7T7U - chains A and B of the 4 polymer chains in the assembly; structure by X-ray diffraction, 1.80 A resolution.

== Chain A ==
Protein: Phycoerythrin alpha subunit L1
Source organism: Chroomonas sp. M1627
Reference sequence: A0A067XP78 (A0A067XP78_9CRYP); residues 1-81 here correspond to UniProt positions 49-129 (UniProt number = residue number + 48)
Chain sequence (81 residues; numbered 1 to 81; the number before each row is that of its first residue):
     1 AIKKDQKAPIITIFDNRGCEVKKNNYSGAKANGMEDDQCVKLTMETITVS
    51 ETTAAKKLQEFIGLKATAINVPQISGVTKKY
Modified positions: Lys-4 (5-hydroxylysine; LYZ)
Glycans and other covalent adducts: mesobiliverdin IX(alpha) (M1V) linked to Cys-19
Residues lining bound ligands:
  - DiCys-(15,16)-Dihydrobiliverdin (AX9): Leu-64, Lys-65, Ala-66, Thr-67, Ala-68, Val-71, Pro-72, Gln-73, Ile-74, Ser-75
  - phycocyanobilin (CYC), molecule 1: Ile-2, Lys-3, Lys-4, Asp-5, Gln-6, Lys-7
  - phycocyanobilin (CYC), molecule 2: Ile-13, Phe-14, Asp-15, Arg-17, Met-34, Gln-38, Cys-39, Val-40
  - mesobiliverdin IX(alpha) (M1V), molecule 1: Phe-14, Asn-16, Glu-20, Val-21, Lys-23, Asn-24, Asn-25, Tyr-26, Glu-35, Asp-36, Asp-37, Gln-38, Cys-39, Lys-41
  - mesobiliverdin IX(alpha) (M1V), molecule 2: Ile-62, Leu-64, Val-77, Thr-78, Lys-79
What the authors report for this chain:
  - binding site for phycocyanobilin: Asp-5, Gln-6
  - binding site for mesobiliverdin IX(alpha): Cys-19, Lys-23

== Chain B ==
Protein: Phycoerythrin beta subunit
Source organism: Chroomonas sp. M1627
Reference sequence: A0A067XP72 (A0A067XP72_9CRYP); residue numbers follow UniProt; this construct covers 5-177
Chain sequence (173 residues; each row starts with the number of its first residue):
     5 FSRVVTNADSKAAYVGGADLQALKKFVSEGNKRLDAVNAIVSNASCIVSD
    55 AVSGMICENPALISPSGNCYTNRRMAACLRDAEIILRYVSYSLLSGDSSV
   105 LEDRCLSGLKETYSSLGVPTAGNLRAVGIMKATCVAFINNTSQQKKLSTP
   155 AGDCSALASEVAGYFDKVSAALA
Not modelled in the structure: 5-15
Modified positions: Asn-72 (N-methyl asparagine; MEN)
Glycans and other covalent adducts: DiCys-(15,16)-Dihydrobiliverdin (AX9) linked to Cys-50, Cys-61; phycocyanobilin (CYC) linked to Cys-82, Cys-158
Residues lining bound ligands:
  - DiCys-(15,16)-Dihydrobiliverdin (AX9), molecule 1: Ile-51, Asp-54, Ser-57, Gly-58, Arg-129, Gly-132, Ile-133, Ala-136, Thr-137, Ala-140, Phe-141, Ser-146, Gln-147, Gln-148
  - DiCys-(15,16)-Dihydrobiliverdin (AX9), molecule 2: Gln-147, Gln-148, Lys-150
  - phycocyanobilin (CYC), molecule 1: Leu-24, Lys-28, Asn-35, Lys-36, Leu-38, Asp-39, Ala-40, Ile-142, Asn-143, Asn-144, Thr-153, Pro-154, Ala-155, Gly-156, Asp-157
  - phycocyanobilin (CYC), molecule 2: Val-56, Met-59, Leu-66, Asn-72, Cys-73, Arg-77, Arg-78, Ala-81, Arg-84, Asp-85, Ile-88, Tyr-92, Arg-108, Cys-109, Leu-113, Thr-116, Tyr-117, Leu-120, Val-122, Pro-123, Gly-126, Asn-127, Ala-130
  - mesobiliverdin IX(alpha) (M1V), molecule 1: Tyr-18, Gly-20, Gly-21
  - mesobiliverdin IX(alpha) (M1V), molecule 2: Pro-64, Ala-65, Ile-67, Ser-68, Pro-69, Tyr-74
What the authors report for this chain:
  - binding site for DiCys-(15,16)-Dihydrobiliverdin: Cys-50
  - post-translational modification sites: Asn-72
  - binding site for phycocyanobilin: Cys-82

== How chain A and chain B interact ==
Pairs across the interface - 101 pairs, chain A then chain B:
  Ala-1(A) / Asp-107(B)  hydrogen bond (backbone-backbone)
  Ala-1(A) / Ser-111(B)
  Ile-2(A) / Asp-107(B)
  Ile-2(A) / Arg-108(B)
  Ile-2(A) / Cys-109(B)
  Ile-2(A) / Ser-111(B)  hydrogen bond (backbone-backbone)
  Ile-2(A) / Thr-116(B)
  Lys-3(A) / Arg-108(B)
  Lys-4(A) / Thr-116(B)
  Gln-6(A) / Arg-84(B)
  Gln-6(A) / Ile-88(B)
  Lys-7(A) / Tyr-92(B)  hydrogen bond (backbone-side chain)
  Ala-8(A) / Tyr-92(B)  hydrophobic
  Pro-9(A) / Arg-91(B)
  Pro-9(A) / Tyr-92(B)
  Pro-9(A) / Tyr-95(B)  hydrophobic
  Ile-11(A) / Val-45(B)
  Ile-11(A) / Ser-94(B)
  Ile-11(A) / Tyr-95(B)  hydrophobic
  Ile-11(A) / Leu-98(B)  hydrophobic
  Ile-13(A) / Val-41(B)  hydrophobic
  Ile-13(A) / Asn-42(B)
  Asn-25(A) / Tyr-18(B)
  Tyr-26(A) / Tyr-18(B)
  Tyr-26(A) / Gly-20(B)  hydrogen bond (side chain-backbone)
  Tyr-26(A) / Gly-21(B)
  Tyr-26(A) / Ala-22(B)  hydrogen bond (side chain-backbone)
  Tyr-26(A) / Asp-23(B)  hydrogen bond (side chain-backbone)
  Ala-29(A) / Gly-21(B)
  Ala-29(A) / Ala-22(B)  hydrogen bond (backbone-backbone)
  Lys-30(A) / Ala-22(B)
  Ala-31(A) / Gly-21(B)
  Ala-31(A) / Ala-22(B)
  Ala-31(A) / Gln-25(B)
  Met-34(A) / Lys-28(B)
  Met-34(A) / Asn-35(B)
  Glu-35(A) / Gly-20(B)
  Glu-35(A) / Gly-21(B)  hydrogen bond (backbone-backbone)
  Glu-35(A) / Leu-24(B)
  Glu-35(A) / Gln-25(B)  hydrogen bond
  Glu-35(A) / Lys-28(B)  salt bridge
  Asp-36(A) / Gly-21(B)
  Gln-38(A) / Gly-20(B)
  Gln-38(A) / Gly-21(B)
  Gln-38(A) / Leu-24(B)
  Gln-38(A) / Lys-28(B)  hydrogen bond
  Cys-39(A) / Tyr-18(B)  hydrophobic
  Cys-39(A) / Val-19(B)
  Val-40(A) / Ala-17(B)
  Val-40(A) / Tyr-18(B)
  Val-40(A) / Val-19(B)  hydrogen bond (backbone-backbone)
  Val-40(A) / Leu-38(B)  hydrophobic
  Lys-41(A) / Ala-17(B)
  Lys-41(A) / Tyr-18(B)
  Leu-42(A) / Ala-16(B)
  Leu-42(A) / Ala-17(B)  hydrogen bond (backbone-backbone)
  Leu-42(A) / Leu-98(B)  hydrophobic
  Thr-43(A) / Ala-16(B)
  Met-44(A) / Tyr-92(B)
  Ile-47(A) / Arg-84(B)
  Ile-47(A) / Glu-87(B)
  Ile-47(A) / Ile-88(B)  hydrophobic
  Ile-47(A) / Arg-91(B)
  Val-49(A) / Ala-80(B)
  Val-49(A) / Arg-84(B)
  Glu-51(A) / Asn-76(B)
  Glu-51(A) / Arg-77(B)  hydrogen bond (side chain-backbone)
  Glu-51(A) / Ala-80(B)
  Ala-54(A) / Asn-76(B)
  Ala-54(A) / Met-79(B)
  Ala-54(A) / Ala-80(B)
  Ala-55(A) / Asn-76(B)
  Lys-57(A) / Ser-53(B)  hydrogen bond
  Lys-57(A) / Leu-83(B)
  Leu-58(A) / Ile-67(B)  hydrophobic
  Phe-61(A) / Ser-53(B)
  Phe-61(A) / Val-56(B)  hydrophobic
  Phe-61(A) / Ser-57(B)
  Phe-61(A) / Ile-60(B)  hydrophobic
  Phe-61(A) / Met-79(B)  hydrophobic
  Leu-64(A) / Ile-60(B)  hydrophobic
  Leu-64(A) / Cys-61(B)
  Leu-64(A) / Pro-64(B)  hydrophobic
  Ile-69(A) / Gln-147(B)
  Ile-74(A) / Gly-58(B)
  Ile-74(A) / Glu-62(B)
  Ile-74(A) / Arg-129(B)
  Ser-75(A) / Cys-61(B)
  Gly-76(A) / Cys-61(B)  hydrogen bond (backbone-backbone)
  Gly-76(A) / Pro-64(B)
  Thr-78(A) / Asn-63(B)
  Thr-78(A) / Pro-64(B)
  Lys-79(A) / Asn-63(B)
  Lys-79(A) / Ala-65(B)
  Lys-80(A) / Glu-62(B)  salt bridge
  Lys-80(A) / Asn-63(B)  hydrogen bond (backbone-side chain)
  Tyr-81(A) / Met-59(B)
  Tyr-81(A) / Asn-63(B)  hydrogen bond (backbone-side chain)
  Tyr-81(A) / Leu-66(B)
  Tyr-81(A) / Ala-125(B)
  Tyr-81(A) / Gly-126(B)  hydrogen bond (side chain-backbone)
Interface residues without a listed pair, chain A (47 interface residues in all): Asp-5, Ile-10, Ser-50, Ile-62, Ala-68
Interface residues without a listed pair, chain B (57 interface residues in all): Asp-54, Leu-110, Gly-112, Leu-113, Pro-123, Ile-133

== Summary ==
The interface between chain A and chain B involves 47 residues on one side and 57 on the other; the contacts
include 18 hydrogen bonds and 2 salt bridges. Polar pairs include Glu-35(A)/Lys-28(B), Lys-80(A)/Glu-62(B) and
Lys-7(A)/Tyr-92(B). From the paper: a binding site for phycocyanobilin at Asp-5(A), Gln-6(A) and Cys-82(B); a
binding site for mesobiliverdin IX(alpha) at Cys-19(A) and Lys-23(A).
Here chain A is Phycoerythrin alpha subunit L1 and chain B is Phycoerythrin beta subunit, both from Chroomonas
sp. M1627. Entry 7T7U (Light Harvesting complex phycocyanin PC 630, from the cryptophyte Chroomonas sp. M1627)
was determined by X-ray diffraction together with 7T89 and 7T8S from the same study.
